PDB entry 7WQ4 | electron microscopy, 2.60 A resolution | chains B and G of the 6 polymer chains in the assembly

== Chain B ==
Name: Guanine nucleotide-binding protein G(I)/G(S)/G(T) subunit beta-1
Reference sequence: P54311 (GBB1_RAT); residues 1-340 here = UniProt positions 1-340
Sequence (340 residues; row label = number of the first residue in the row):
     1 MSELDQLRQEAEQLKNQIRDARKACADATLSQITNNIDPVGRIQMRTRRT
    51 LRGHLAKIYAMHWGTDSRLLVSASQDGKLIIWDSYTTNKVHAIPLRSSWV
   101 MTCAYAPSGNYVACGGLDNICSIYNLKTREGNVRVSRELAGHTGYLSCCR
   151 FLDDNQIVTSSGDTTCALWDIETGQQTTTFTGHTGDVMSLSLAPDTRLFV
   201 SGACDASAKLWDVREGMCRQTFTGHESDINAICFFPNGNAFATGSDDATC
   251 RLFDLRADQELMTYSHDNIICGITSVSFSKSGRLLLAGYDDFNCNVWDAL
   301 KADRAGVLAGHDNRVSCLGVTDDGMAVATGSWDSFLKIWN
Unresolved in the structure: 1-2
Curated features (UniProtKB/Swiss-Prot):
  - modified residue: Ser2 (N-acetylserine), His266 (Phosphohistidine)

== Chain G ==
Name: Guanine nucleotide-binding protein G(I)/G(S)/G(O) subunit gamma-2
Organism: Bos taurus
Reference sequence: P63212 (GBG2_BOVIN); residues 1-71 here = UniProt positions 1-71
Sequence (71 residues; numbered 1 to 71; the number before each row is that of its first residue):
     1 MASNNTASIAQARKLVEQLKMEANIDRIKVSKAAADLMAYCEAHAKEDPL
    51 LTPVPASENPFREKKFFCAIL
Unresolved in the structure: 1-10, 64-71
Curated features (UniProtKB/Swiss-Prot):
  - modified residue: Ala2 (N-acetylalanine), Cys68 (Cysteine methyl ester)
  - lipidation: Cys68 (S-geranylgeranyl cysteine)

== How chain B and chain G interact ==
Residue-residue contacts (74; chain B residue first):
  Leu4(B) - Ala12(G)  hydrophobic
  Leu7(B) - Ala12(G)  hydrophobic
  Leu7(B) - Val16(G)
  Glu10(B) - Val16(G)
  Ala11(B) - Leu15(G)  hydrophobic
  Ala11(B) - Val16(G)  hydrophobic
  Ala11(B) - Leu19(G)
  Leu14(B) - Val16(G)
  Leu14(B) - Leu19(G)  hydrophobic
  Leu14(B) - Lys20(G)
  Ile18(B) - Leu19(G)
  Ile18(B) - Glu22(G)
  Ile18(B) - Ala23(G)  hydrophobic
  Ile18(B) - Arg27(G)
  Ala21(B) - Arg27(G)
  Arg22(B) - Glu22(G)  salt bridge
  Arg22(B) - Arg27(G)
  Cys25(B) - Ile28(G)
  Cys25(B) - Lys29(G)
  Cys25(B) - Val30(G)  hydrogen bond (backbone-backbone)
  Ala26(B) - Val30(G)  hydrophobic
  Asp27(B) - Lys29(G)  salt bridge
  Asp27(B) - Val30(G)
  Asp27(B) - Ser31(G)  hydrogen bond
  Ala28(B) - Val30(G)
  Leu30(B) - Ala34(G)  hydrophobic
  Thr34(B) - Met38(G)
  Ile37(B) - Met38(G)  hydrophobic
  Val40(B) - Leu51(G)  hydrophobic
  Ile43(B) - Leu51(G)  hydrophobic
  Arg48(B) - Phe61(G)
  Arg49(B) - Phe61(G)
  Arg49(B) - Arg62(G)
  Ser84(B) - Phe61(G)
  Tyr85(B) - Pro60(G)  hydrophobic
  Tyr85(B) - Phe61(G)  hydrophobic
  Met217(B) - Met21(G)  hydrophobic
  Cys218(B) - Gln18(G)  hydrogen bond (backbone-side chain)
  Gln220(B) - Glu22(G)
  Phe235(B) - Tyr40(G)  hydrophobic
  Phe235(B) - Cys41(G)  hydrophobic
  Pro236(B) - Tyr40(G)  hydrogen bond (backbone-side chain)
  Asn237(B) - Leu37(G)
  Asn237(B) - Tyr40(G)  hydrogen bond (backbone-side chain)
  Asp254(B) - Ala33(G)
  Arg256(B) - Arg27(G)
  Arg256(B) - Ile28(G)
  Arg256(B) - Ala33(G)
  Arg256(B) - Asp36(G)  salt bridge
  Ala257(B) - Arg27(G)
  Asp258(B) - Glu22(G)
  Asp258(B) - Arg27(G)  salt bridge
  Leu261(B) - Val30(G)  hydrophobic
  Leu261(B) - Leu37(G)  hydrophobic
  Ser279(B) - Asp48(G)
  Ser279(B) - Leu50(G)
  Lys280(B) - Glu47(G)
  Ser281(B) - Cys41(G)  hydrogen bond (side chain-backbone)
  Ser281(B) - His44(G)  hydrogen bond (side chain-backbone)
  Ser281(B) - Ala45(G)
  Ser281(B) - Asp48(G)
  Gly282(B) - Cys41(G)
  Leu300(B) - Cys41(G)  hydrophobic
  Val320(B) - Leu50(G)  hydrophobic
  Asp323(B) - Pro49(G)
  Gly324(B) - Pro49(G)
  Gly324(B) - Leu50(G)
  Met325(B) - Asn59(G)
  Met325(B) - Pro60(G)
  Met325(B) - Phe61(G)  hydrophobic
  Ala326(B) - Phe61(G)  hydrophobic
  Val327(B) - Leu50(G)  hydrophobic
  Ile338(B) - Phe61(G)  hydrophobic
  Asn340(B) - Asn59(G)  hydrogen bond
Other interface residues (no listed pair), chain B (51 interface residues in all): Ile33, Met45, Thr221, Ala240, Arg283, Leu284
Other interface residues (no listed pair), chain G (36 interface residues in all): Arg13, Asp26, Lys32, Val54

== In short ==
51 residues of chain B and 36 residues of chain G are in contact, with 8 hydrogen bonds and 4 salt bridges.
Among the polar pairs are Arg22(B)-Glu22(G), Asp27(B)-Lys29(G) and Arg256(B)-Asp36(G).
Chain B is Guanine nucleotide-binding protein G(I)/G(S)/G(T) subunit beta-1 and chain G is Guanine
nucleotide-binding protein G(I)/G(S)/G(O) subunit gamma-2 (Bos taurus); the structure, Galanin-bound galanin
receptor 2 in complex with Gq, was determined by electron microscopy (same publication as 7WQ3).
